7QYM - chains AAA and DDD of the 4 polymer chains in the assembly; structure by X-ray diffraction, 1.20 A resolution.

[Chain AAA]
Protein: Isoaspartyl peptidase
Source organism: Escherichia coli
Notes: EC 3.4.19.5
UniProt: P37595 (IAAA_ECOLI); residues 1-178 here = UniProt positions 1-178
Amino-acid sequence (178 residues; each row starts with the number of its first residue):
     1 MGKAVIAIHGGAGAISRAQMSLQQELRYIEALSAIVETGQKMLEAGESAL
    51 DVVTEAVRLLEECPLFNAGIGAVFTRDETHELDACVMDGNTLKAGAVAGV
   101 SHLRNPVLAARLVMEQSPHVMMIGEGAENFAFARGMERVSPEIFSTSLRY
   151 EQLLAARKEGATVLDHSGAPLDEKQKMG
Not modelled in the structure: 1-2, 159-178
Ion coordination: Na+: Leu60, Glu61, Cys63, Phe66, Ala68, Ile70
Curated features (UniProtKB/Swiss-Prot):
  - site: Gly178 (Cleavage)
From the paper describing this entry:
  - catalytic residues: Asn67 (citing earlier work)

[Chain DDD]
Protein: Beta-aspartyl-peptidase
Source organism: Escherichia coli
Notes: EC 3.4.19.5
UniProt: A0A066T6R7 (A0A066T6R7_ECOLX); residues 179-321 here = UniProt positions 179-321
Amino-acid sequence (143 residues; each row starts with the number of its first residue):
   179 TVGAVALDLDGNLAAATSTGGMTNKLPGVVGPWPLVGAGCYANNASVAVS
   229 CTGTGEVFIRALAAYDIAALMDYGGLSLAEACERVVMEKLPALGGSGGLI
   279 AIDHEGNVALPFNTEGMYRAWGYAGDTPTTGIYREKGDTVATQ
Not modelled in the structure: 313-321
Sequence notes: engineered mutation Val207 (Arg in A0A066T6R7), Pro210 (Asp in A0A066T6R7), Trp211 (Ser in A0A066T6R7)
From the paper describing this entry:
  - conformationally variable residues: Trp211, Thr230 to Phe236
  - mutagenesis - R207V/D210P/S211W: abolished catalytic activity

[How chain AAA and chain DDD interact]
Pairs across the interface (18; chain AAA residue first):
  Met87(AAA) with Arg238(DDD)
  Thr91(AAA) with Arg238(DDD), hydrogen bond (backbone-side chain)
  Leu92(AAA) with Arg238(DDD), hydrogen bond (backbone-side chain)
  Lys93(AAA) with Arg238(DDD)
  Pro118(AAA) with Glu234(DDD)
  His119(AAA) with Val207(DDD)
  Val120(AAA) with Glu234(DDD); Ile237(DDD), hydrophobic; Arg238(DDD)
  Met121(AAA) with Val207(DDD); Val208(DDD), hydrogen bond (backbone-backbone)
  Met122(AAA) with Leu204(DDD), hydrophobic; Pro205(DDD); Gly206(DDD)
  Ile123(AAA) with Gly206(DDD), hydrogen bond (backbone-backbone); Val208(DDD), hydrophobic
  Gly126(AAA) with Pro205(DDD)
  Phe130(AAA) with Leu204(DDD), hydrophobic
Also at the interface, not in a pair above, chain DDD (10 interface residues in all): Leu213, Leu271

[Summary]
12 residues of chain AAA and 10 residues of chain DDD are in contact, with 4 hydrogen bonds. Polar contacts
include Thr91(AAA)-Arg238(DDD), Leu92(AAA)-Arg238(DDD) and Met121(AAA)-Val208(DDD). Leu60(AAA), Glu61(AAA),
Cys63(AAA), Phe66(AAA), Ala68(AAA) and Ile70(AAA) form the Na+ site. The paper reports the catalytic residue
Asn67(AAA); R207V/D210P/S211W of chain DDD abolish catalytic activity.
Here chain AAA is Isoaspartyl peptidase and chain DDD is Beta-aspartyl-peptidase, both from Escherichia coli.
Entry 7QYM (Structure of E.coli Class 2 L-asparaginase EcAIII, mutant RDM1-18 (R207V, D210P, S211W)) was
determined by X-ray diffraction together with 7QQ8, 7QSF, 7QTC, 7QVR, 7QY6, 7QYX, 7R1G and 7R5C from the same
study.
